PDB entry 1UYV | X-ray diffraction, 2.60 A resolution | chain A

[Chain A]
Molecule: Acetyl-CoA carboxylase
From: Saccharomyces cerevisiae
Notes: EC 6.4.1.2; fragment: carboxyltransferase, residues 1482-2218
UniProt: Q00955 (COAC_YEAST); residues 1482-2218 here = UniProt positions 1482-2218
Chain sequence (737 residues; numbered 1482 to 2218; the number before each row is that of its first residue):
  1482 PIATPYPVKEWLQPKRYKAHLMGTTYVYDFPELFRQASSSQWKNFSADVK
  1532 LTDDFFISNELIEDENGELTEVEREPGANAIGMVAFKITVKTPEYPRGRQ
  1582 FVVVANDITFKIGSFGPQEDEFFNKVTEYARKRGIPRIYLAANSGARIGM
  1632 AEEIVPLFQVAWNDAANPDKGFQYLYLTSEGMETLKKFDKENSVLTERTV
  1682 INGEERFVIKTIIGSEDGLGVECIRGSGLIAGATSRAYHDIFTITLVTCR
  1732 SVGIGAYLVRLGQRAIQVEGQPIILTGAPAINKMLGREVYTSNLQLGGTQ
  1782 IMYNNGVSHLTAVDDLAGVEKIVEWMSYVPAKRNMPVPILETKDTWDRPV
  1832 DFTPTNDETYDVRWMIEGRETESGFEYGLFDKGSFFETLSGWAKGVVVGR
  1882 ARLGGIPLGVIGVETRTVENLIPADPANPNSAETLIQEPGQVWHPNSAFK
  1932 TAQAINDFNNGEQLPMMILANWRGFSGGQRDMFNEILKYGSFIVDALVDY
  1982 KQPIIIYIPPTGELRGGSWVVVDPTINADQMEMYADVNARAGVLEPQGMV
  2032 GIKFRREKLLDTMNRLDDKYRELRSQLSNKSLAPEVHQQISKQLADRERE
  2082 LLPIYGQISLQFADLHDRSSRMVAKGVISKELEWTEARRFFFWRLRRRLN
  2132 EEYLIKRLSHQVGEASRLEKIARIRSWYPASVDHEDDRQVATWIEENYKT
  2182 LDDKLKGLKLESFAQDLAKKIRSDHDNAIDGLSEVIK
Disordered / not traced: 1633-1703, 2027-2098, 2197-2218
Construct notes: engineered mutation Ile1705 (Leu in Q00955), Ile1967 (Val in Q00955)
UniProt features mapped onto this chain:
  - binding site (acetyl-CoA): Ala1627 to Ile1629, Gly1998
  - binding site (CoA): Arg1731, Lys2034, Arg2036
  - mutagenesis: Arg1731 (R1731S: Raises KM for malonyl-CoA by a factor of 15), Tyr1738 (Y1738F: Does not affect catalytic activity), Arg1954 (R1954S: Raises KM for malonyl-CoA by a factor of 70), Glu1994 (E1994Q: Does not affect catalytic activity), Glu2026 (E2026Q: Does not affect catalytic activity), Arg2036 (R2036E: Affects only slightly binding of Co-A)
From the paper describing this entry:
  - mutagenesis - L1705I/V1967I: decreased stability

[Summary]
From UniProt: 4 acetyl-CoA-binding residues, 3 CoA-binding residues and 6 mutagenesis sites. From the paper:
L1705I/V1967I reduce stability.
Chain A is Acetyl-CoA carboxylase (Saccharomyces cerevisiae); the structure, Acetyl-CoA carboxylase
carboxyltransferase domain L1705I/V1967I mutant, was determined by X-ray diffraction (same publication as
1UYR, 1UYS and 1UYT).
